Entry 4G1Y (X-ray diffraction, 2.85 A resolution); this record covers chains A and B.

# Chain A
Protein: Vitamin D3 receptor A
Organism: Danio rerio
UniProt: Q9PTN2 (VDRA_DANRE); residue numbers follow UniProt; this construct covers 156-453
Chain sequence (300 residues; numbered 154 to 453; the number before each row is that of its first residue):
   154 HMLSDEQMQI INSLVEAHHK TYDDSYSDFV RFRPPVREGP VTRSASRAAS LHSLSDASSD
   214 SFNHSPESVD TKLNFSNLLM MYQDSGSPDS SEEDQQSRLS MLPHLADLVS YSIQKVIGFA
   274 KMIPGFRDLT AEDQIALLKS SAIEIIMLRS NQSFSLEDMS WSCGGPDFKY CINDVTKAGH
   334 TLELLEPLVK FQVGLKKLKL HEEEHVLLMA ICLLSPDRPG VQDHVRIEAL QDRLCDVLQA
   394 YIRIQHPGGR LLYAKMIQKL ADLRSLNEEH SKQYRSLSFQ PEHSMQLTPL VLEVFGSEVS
Not modelled in the structure: 191-250, 453
Construct notes: expression tag (154-155)
Ligand contacts: 0VO ((4E,6Z)-7-(3-{[3,4-bis(hydroxymethyl)benzyl]oxy}phenyl)-3-ethylnona-4,6-dien-3-ol): Tyr175, Tyr179, Leu255, Leu258, Ala259, Leu261, Val262, Ser265, Ile296, Ile299, Met300, Arg302, Ser303, Ser306, Trp314, Cys316, Val328, Ala331, His333, Leu337, Leu341, His423, Tyr427, Leu430, Leu440, Val444
Swiss-Prot annotation at these positions:
  - region: Lys274 to Lys292 (Interaction with coactivator LXXLL motif)
  - motif: Pro442 to Ser450 (9aaTAD)
  - binding site (calcitriol): Tyr175, Ser265, Arg302, Ser306, His333, His423

# Chain B
Protein: Nuclear receptor coactivator 1
Notes: EC 2.3.1.48
UniProt: Q15788 (NCOA1_HUMAN); numbering as in UniProt (aligned over 686-700)
Chain sequence (15 residues; numbered 686 to 700; the number before each row is that of its first residue):
   686 RHKILHRLLQ EGSPS
Not modelled in the structure: 696-700
Swiss-Prot annotation at these positions:
  - motif: Leu690 to Leu694 (LXXLL motif 4)
  - modified residue: Ser698 (Phosphoserine)
  - mutagenesis: Leu693 to Leu694 (Slightly affects interactions with steroid receptors. Abolishes interactions with steroid receptors; when associated with A-636; A-637; A-752 and A-753)

# Interface between chain A and chain B
Contacting residue pairs - 25 pairs, chain A then chain B:
  Ile270(A) with Leu690(B), hydrophobic; Leu693(B), hydrophobic; Leu694(B), hydrophobic
  Lys274(A) with Leu693(B), hydrogen bond (side chain-backbone); Gln695(B)
  Arg280(A) with Leu694(B); Gln695(B)
  Ala284(A) with His691(B)
  Glu285(A) with His691(B), salt bridge
  Gln287(A) with Leu694(B)
  Ile288(A) with His687(B); Leu690(B), hydrophobic; His691(B); Leu694(B), hydrophobic
  Leu291(A) with Leu694(B), hydrophobic
  Lys292(A) with His687(B), hydrogen bond; Leu690(B)
  Pro442(A) with Ile689(B), hydrophobic
  Leu443(A) with Ile689(B), hydrophobic
  Glu446(A) with His687(B); Lys688(B), hydrogen bond (side chain-backbone); Ile689(B), hydrogen bond (side chain-backbone); Leu690(B), hydrogen bond (side chain-backbone)
  Glu451(A) with His687(B), hydrogen bond (backbone-side chain)
  Val452(A) with His687(B)
Interface residues without a listed pair, chain A (16 interface residues in all): Phe279, Val447

# Summary
Chain A and chain B form an interface of 16 and 8 residues respectively, with 6 hydrogen bonds and 1 salt
bridge. Among the polar pairs are Glu285(A)-His691(B), Lys274(A)-Leu693(B) and Lys292(A)-His687(B). Chain A
binds compound 0VO.
Here chain A is Vitamin D3 receptor A (Danio rerio) and chain B is Nuclear receptor coactivator 1. Entry 4G1Y
(Structural basis for the accommodation of bis- and tris-aromatic derivatives in Vitamin D Nuclear Receptor)
was determined by X-ray diffraction together with 4G1D, 4G1Z, 4G20, 4G21 and 4G2H from the same study.
